PDB entry 5ZON | X-ray diffraction, 1.94 A resolution | chains A and B

[Chain A (and B)]
Name: Histidinol-phosphatase
From: Mycobacterium tuberculosis
Notes: EC 3.1.3.15; chain B of this document is another copy of the same molecule, construct and numbering; everything in this record applies to it too
Reference sequence: P95189 (HISN_MYCTU); residue numbers follow UniProt; this construct covers 2-260
Chain sequence (267 residues; numbered -6 to 260; the number before each row is that of its first residue; numbers below 1 keep their minus sign (Met-6 is residue -6)):
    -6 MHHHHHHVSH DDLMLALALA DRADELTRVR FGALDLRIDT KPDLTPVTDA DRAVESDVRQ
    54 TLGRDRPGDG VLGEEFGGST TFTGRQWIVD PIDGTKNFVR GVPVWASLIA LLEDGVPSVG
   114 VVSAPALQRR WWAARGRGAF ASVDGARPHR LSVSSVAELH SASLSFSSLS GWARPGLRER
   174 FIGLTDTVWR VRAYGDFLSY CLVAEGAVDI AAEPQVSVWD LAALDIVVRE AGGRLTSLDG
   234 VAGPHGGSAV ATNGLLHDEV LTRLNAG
Disordered / not traced: -6 to 2, 259-260 (chain B: -6 to 3, 68-72, 138, 166-167, 259-260)
Differences from the reference sequence: initiating methionine (-6); expression tag (-5 to 1)
Ion coordination: Zn2+ site 1: Asp44, Glu67, Glu68, Asp83, Ile85 (together with phosphate ion); Zn2+ site 2: Glu67, Asp83, Asp213 (together with phosphate ion)
UniProt features mapped onto this chain:
  - binding site (Mg(2+)): Glu67, Asp83, Ile85, Asp86, Asp213
  - binding site (substrate): Glu67, Ile85 to Thr88, Arg185, Asp213
From the paper describing this entry:
  - self-association interface (contacts with another copy of this molecule); pairs are residue here / residue on that copy: Ile31-Ser148 (hydrogen bond), Asn90-Tyr187 (hydrogen bond), Arg93-Gly199 (hydrogen bond), Ala119-Arg122 (hydrogen bond), Arg122-Gln121 (hydrogen bond), Val149-Ile31 (hydrogen bond), Arg171-Asp179 (hydrogen bond), Arg183-Asn90 (hydrogen bond), Ala186-Ala186 (hydrogen bond), Asp189-Arg185 (hydrogen bond), Asp202-Arg93 (hydrogen bond)
  - Zn2+ coordination: Asp44, Glu67, Glu68, Asp83, Asp86, Asp189, Asp213
  - conformationally variable residues (order/disorder transition): Glu67, Glu68
  - catalytic residues: Asp213 (proposed by the authors, not directly observed)
  - mutagenesis - D44A, E67A, D83A, T88A, D213A: abolished catalytic activity

[Interface between chain A and chain B]
Pairs across the interface (75):
  Ile31(A) with Ser148(B), hydrogen bond (backbone-backbone); Val149(B)
  Asp32(A) with Ser148(B); Val149(B); Ala150(B)
  Thr33(A) with Ser154(B)
  Lys34(A) with His153(B), hydrogen bond (side chain-backbone); Ser154(B), hydrogen bond
  Pro35(A) with Trp182(B)
  Lys89(A) with Arg183(B)
  Asn90(A) with Arg183(B), hydrogen bond; Tyr187(B), hydrogen bond
  Arg93(A) with Ser147(B); Ser156(B); Trp182(B); Gly199(B), hydrogen bond (side chain-backbone); Ala200(B), hydrogen bond (side chain-backbone); Asp202(B), salt bridge
  Val95(A) with Tyr187(B); Ala200(B)
  Pro96(A) with Arg122(B)
  Ala119(A) with Arg122(B), hydrogen bond (backbone-side chain)
  Leu120(A) with Gln121(B)
  Gln121(A) with Leu120(B); Gln121(B); Arg122(B), hydrogen bond
  Arg122(A) with Pro96(B); Ala119(B), hydrogen bond (side chain-backbone); Gln121(B), hydrogen bond
  Val136(A) with Gln121(B)
  Ser147(A) with Arg93(B)
  Ser148(A) with Ile31(B), hydrogen bond (backbone-backbone); Asp32(B)
  Val149(A) with Ile31(B); Asp32(B)
  Ala150(A) with Asp32(B)
  Glu151(A) with Thr33(B)
  His153(A) with Lys34(B)
  Ser154(A) with Thr33(B); Lys34(B)
  Ser156(A) with Arg93(B)
  Ser160(A) with Val184(B); Arg185(B), hydrogen bond (backbone-side chain)
  Ser161(A) with Val184(B); Arg185(B)
  Arg171(A) with Ile175(B); Asp179(B), salt bridge
  Ile175(A) with Arg171(B)
  Asp179(A) with Arg171(B), salt bridge
  Trp182(A) with Lys34(B); Pro35(B); Lys89(B)
  Arg183(A) with Lys89(B); Asn90(B), hydrogen bond; Asp189(B), salt bridge
  Val184(A) with Ser160(B); Ser161(B)
  Arg185(A) with Ser160(B), hydrogen bond (side chain-backbone); Ser161(B); Ala186(B); Gly188(B); Asp189(B), salt bridge
  Ala186(A) with Arg185(B); Ala186(B), hydrogen bond (backbone-backbone)
  Tyr187(A) with Asn90(B), hydrogen bond; Val95(B); Tyr187(B)
  Gly188(A) with Arg185(B)
  Asp189(A) with Arg183(B), salt bridge; Arg185(B), salt bridge
  Gly199(A) with Arg93(B), hydrogen bond (backbone-side chain)
  Ala200(A) with Arg93(B); Gly94(B); Val95(B)
  Asp202(A) with Arg93(B), salt bridge
Also at the interface, not in a pair above, chain A (46 interface residues in all): Gly94, Val97, Asp137, Leu162, Thr178, Glu198, Val201
Also at the interface, not in a pair above, chain B (41 interface residues in all): Val97, Leu162, Val201

[Summary]
The interface between chain A and chain B involves 46 residues on one side and 41 on the other, with 18
hydrogen bonds and 8 salt bridges. Among the polar pairs are Arg93(A)-Asp202(B), Arg171(A)-Asp179(B) and
Arg183(A)-Asp189(B). From the paper: the catalytic residue Asp213(A); D44A, E67A and D83A of chain A, among
others, abolish catalytic activity; 5 substitutions were tested in all.
Chain A and chain B are both Histidinol-phosphatase (Mycobacterium tuberculosis); the structure, Histidinol
phosphate phosphatase from Mycobacterium tuberculosis, was determined by X-ray diffraction (same publication
as 5YHT).
